PDB entry 7EVM | electron microscopy, 2.50 A resolution | chains B and R of the 5 polymer chains in the assembly

# Chain B
Protein: Guanine nucleotide-binding protein G(I)/G(S)/G(T) subunit beta-1
Source organism: Rattus norvegicus
UniProt: P54311 (GBB1_RAT); residue numbers follow UniProt; this construct covers 2-340
Amino-acid sequence (345 residues; row label = number of the first residue in the row; numbers below 1 keep their minus sign (Met-4 is residue -4)):
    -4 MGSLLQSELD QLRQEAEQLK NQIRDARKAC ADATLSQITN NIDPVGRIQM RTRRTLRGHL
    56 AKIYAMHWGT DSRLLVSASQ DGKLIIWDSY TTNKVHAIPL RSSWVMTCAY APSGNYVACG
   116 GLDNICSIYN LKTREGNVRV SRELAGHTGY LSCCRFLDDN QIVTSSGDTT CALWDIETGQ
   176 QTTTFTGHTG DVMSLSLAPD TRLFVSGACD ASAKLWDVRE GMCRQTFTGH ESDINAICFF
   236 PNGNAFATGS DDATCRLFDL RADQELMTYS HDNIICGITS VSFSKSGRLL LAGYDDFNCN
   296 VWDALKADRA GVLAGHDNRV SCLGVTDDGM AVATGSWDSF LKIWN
Unresolved in the structure: -4 to 2
Differences from the reference sequence: initiating methionine (-4); expression tag (-3 to 1)
Curated features (UniProtKB/Swiss-Prot):
  - modified residue: Ser2 (N-acetylserine), His266 (Phosphohistidine)

# Chain R
Protein: Glucagon-like peptide 1 receptor
Source organism: Homo sapiens
UniProt: P43220 (GLP1R_HUMAN); residue numbers follow UniProt; this construct covers 24-463
Amino-acid sequence (440 residues; numbered 24 to 463; the number before each row is that of its first residue):
    24 RPQGATVSLW ETVQKWREYR RQCQRSLTED PPPATDLFCN RTFDEYACWP DGEPGSFVNV
    84 SCPWYLPWAS SVPQGHVYRF CTAEGLWLQK DNSSLPWRDL SECEESKRGE RSSPEEQLLF
   144 LYIIYTVGYA LSFSALVIAS AILLGFRHLH CTRNYIHLNL FASFILRALS VFIKDAALKW
   204 MYSTAAQQHQ WDGLLSYQDS LSCRLVFLLM QYCVAANYYW LLVEGVYLYT LLAFSVLSEQ
   264 WIFRLYVSIG WGVPLLFVVP WGIVKYLYED EGCWTRNSNM NYWLIIRLPI LFAIGVNFLI
   324 FVRVICIVVS KLKANLMCKT DIKCRLAKST LTLIPLLGTH EVIFAFVMDE HARGTLRFIK
   384 LFTELSFTSF QGLMVAILYC FVNNEVQLEF RKSWERWRLE HLHIQRDSSM KPLKCPTSSL
   444 SSGATAGSSM YTATCQASCS
Unresolved in the structure: 24-135, 340-342, 371-374, 425-463
Disulfide bonds: Cys226-Cys296
Covalently attached groups: N-tert-butyl-6,7-bis(chloranyl)quinoxalin-2-amine (HNO) linked to Cys347
What the authors report for this chain:
  - binding site for the ligand HNO: Cys347, Ala350
  - allosteric site: Cys347
  - mutagenesis - C347A: unchanged signaling in response to GLP-1
  - mutagenesis - V332A, K346A, L349A: decreased signaling in response to GLP-1
  - conformationally variable residues (helix shift, side-chain flip): Arg310, Lys336, Lys346, His363
  - contacts within the chain: His363-Gln394

# How chain B and chain R interact
Pairs across the interface - 5 pairs, chain B then chain R:
  Arg42(B) with Leu422(R), hydrogen bond (side chain-backbone)
  Arg52(B) with Arg170(R)
  Gly310(B) with Arg419(R)
  Asp312(B) with His171(R), salt bridge; Lys415(R)
Other interface residues (no listed pair), chain B (6 interface residues in all): Val307, Ala309
Other interface residues (no listed pair), chain R (6 interface residues in all): Glu412

# Summary
The chain B/chain R interface involves 6 residues from each chain; the contacts include 1 hydrogen bond and 1
salt bridge. Among the polar pairs are Asp312(B)-His171(R) and Arg42(B)-Leu422(R). From the paper: a binding
site for the ligand HNO at Cys347(R) and Ala350(R); V332A, K346A and L349A of chain R reduce signaling in
response to GLP-1.
Here chain B is Guanine nucleotide-binding protein G(I)/G(S)/G(T) subunit beta-1 (Rattus norvegicus) and chain
R is Glucagon-like peptide 1 receptor (Homo sapiens). Entry 7EVM (Cryo-EM structure of the compound 2-bound
human GLP-1 receptor-Gs complex) was determined by electron microscopy together with 7DUR, 7DUQ and 7E14 from
the same study.
